Entry 9I4G (X-ray diffraction, 2.98 A resolution); this record covers chain A.

Chain A:
Molecule: Alpha-1,3-galactosidase B
Organism: Pedobacter panaciterrae
Sequence (584 residues; row label = number of the first residue in the row):
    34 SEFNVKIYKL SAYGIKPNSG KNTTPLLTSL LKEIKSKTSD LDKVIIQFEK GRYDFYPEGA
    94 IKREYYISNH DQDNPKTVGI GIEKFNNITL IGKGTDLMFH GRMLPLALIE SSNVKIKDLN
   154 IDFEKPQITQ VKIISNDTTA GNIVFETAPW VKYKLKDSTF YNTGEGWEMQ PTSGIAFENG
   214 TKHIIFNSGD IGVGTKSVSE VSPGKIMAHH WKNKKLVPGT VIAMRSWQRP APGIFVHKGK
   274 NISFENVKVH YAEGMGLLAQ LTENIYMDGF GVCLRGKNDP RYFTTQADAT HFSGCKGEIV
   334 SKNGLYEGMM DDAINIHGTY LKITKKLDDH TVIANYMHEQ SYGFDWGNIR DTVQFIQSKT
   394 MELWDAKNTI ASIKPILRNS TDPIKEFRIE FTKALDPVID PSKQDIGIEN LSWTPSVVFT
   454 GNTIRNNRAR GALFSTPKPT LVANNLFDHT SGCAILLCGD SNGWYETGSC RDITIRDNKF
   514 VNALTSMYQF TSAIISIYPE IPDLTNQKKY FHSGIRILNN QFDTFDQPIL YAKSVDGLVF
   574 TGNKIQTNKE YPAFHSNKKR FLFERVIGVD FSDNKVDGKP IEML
Small-molecule neighbours: alpha-D-galactopyranose (GLA): N102, R262, M288, D321, H324, D344, D345, N348, R463, L466, W497, E499, F523
What the authors report for this chain:
  - binding site for alpha-D-galactopyranose: W497
  - conformationally variable residues (side-chain flip): W497
  - mutagenesis - Q373N: decreased catalytic activity
  - mutagenesis - Y521V: abolished catalytic activity
  - mutagenesis - W260Y (2.5-fold): increased catalytic activity on B antigen removal of RBCs
  - mutagenesis - V184P, W260F: abolished expression
  - mutagenesis - P182M, W183P, K238Q: decreased stability
  - mutagenesis - W260Y: increased catalytic activity on pNP model substrate

Overview:
Ligands of chain A: alpha-D-galactopyranose. The paper reports a binding site for alpha-D-galactopyranose at
W497; P182M, W183P and K238Q reduce stability; 8 substitutions were tested in all.
Chain A is Alpha-1,3-galactosidase B (Pedobacter panaciterrae); the structure, Blood Type B-converting
alpha-1,3-galactosidase PpaGal from Pedobacter panaciterrae in complex with D-galactose, was determined by
X-ray diffraction (same publication as 9I4F).
